Entry 8HC7 (electron microscopy, 4.54 A resolution (low resolution: residue-level contacts below are approximate; hydrogen-bond / salt-bridge calls are withheld)); this record covers chains H and L of the 4 polymer chains in the assembly.

== Chain H ==
Protein: Heavy chain variable region of YB9-258
From: Homo sapiens
Chain sequence (115 residues; row label = number of the first residue in the row):
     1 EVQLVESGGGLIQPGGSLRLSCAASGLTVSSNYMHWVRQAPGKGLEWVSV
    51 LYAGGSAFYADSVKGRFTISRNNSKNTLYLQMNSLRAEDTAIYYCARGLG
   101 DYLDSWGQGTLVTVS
Cystine bridges: C22-C95

== Chain L ==
Protein: Light chain variable region of YB9-258
From: Homo sapiens
Chain sequence (107 residues; row label = number of the first residue in the row):
     1 DIQMTQSPSSVSASVGDRVTITCRASQGIGSWLAWYQQKPGKAPQLLIYA
    51 ASTLQSGVPPRFSGSGSGTDFTLTITSLQPEDFASYYCQQANSVLALTFG
   101 GGTKVEI
Cystine bridges: C23-C88

== How chain H and chain L interact ==
Residue-residue contacts (23; chain H residue first):
  Y33(H) - L95(L)
  H35(H) - L97(L)
  Q39(H) - Q38(L)
  K43(H) - Y87(L)
  G44(H) - Y87(L)
  L45(H) - F99(L)
  W47(H) - L95(L)
  W47(H) - A96(L)
  W47(H) - L97(L)
  V50(H) - L95(L)
  Y52(H) - L95(L)
  D101(H) - Q89(L)
  D101(H) - A91(L)
  D101(H) - N92(L)
  Y102(H) - Y49(L)
  L103(H) - Y36(L)
  L103(H) - L46(L)
  L103(H) - L97(L)
  D104(H) - L46(L)
  W106(H) - Y36(L)
  W106(H) - P44(L)
  W106(H) - Q45(L)
  W106(H) - L46(L)
Also at the interface, not in a pair above, chain H (15 interface residues in all): G107
Also at the interface, not in a pair above, chain L (18 interface residues in all): W32, A43, Q55, V94

== Summary ==
Chain H and chain L form an interface of 15 and 18 residues respectively.
Chain H is Heavy chain variable region of YB9-258 and chain L is Light chain variable region of YB9-258, both
from Homo sapiens; the structure, SARS-CoV-2 Omicron BA.1 spike trimer (6P) complex with YB9-258 Fab, focused
refinement of RBD-dimer region, was determined by electron microscopy, deposited together with 8HC2, 8HC3,
8HC6, 8HC8, 8HC9, 8HCA and 8HCB.
